PDB entry 8ZP4 | electron microscopy, 3.33 A resolution | chains C and E of the 7 polymer chains in the assembly

# Chain C
Name: Origin recognition complex subunit 3
Organism: Saccharomyces cerevisiae S288C
UniProt: P54790 (ORC3_YEAST); numbering as in UniProt (aligned over 1-616)
Amino-acid sequence (616 residues; row label = number of the first residue in the row):
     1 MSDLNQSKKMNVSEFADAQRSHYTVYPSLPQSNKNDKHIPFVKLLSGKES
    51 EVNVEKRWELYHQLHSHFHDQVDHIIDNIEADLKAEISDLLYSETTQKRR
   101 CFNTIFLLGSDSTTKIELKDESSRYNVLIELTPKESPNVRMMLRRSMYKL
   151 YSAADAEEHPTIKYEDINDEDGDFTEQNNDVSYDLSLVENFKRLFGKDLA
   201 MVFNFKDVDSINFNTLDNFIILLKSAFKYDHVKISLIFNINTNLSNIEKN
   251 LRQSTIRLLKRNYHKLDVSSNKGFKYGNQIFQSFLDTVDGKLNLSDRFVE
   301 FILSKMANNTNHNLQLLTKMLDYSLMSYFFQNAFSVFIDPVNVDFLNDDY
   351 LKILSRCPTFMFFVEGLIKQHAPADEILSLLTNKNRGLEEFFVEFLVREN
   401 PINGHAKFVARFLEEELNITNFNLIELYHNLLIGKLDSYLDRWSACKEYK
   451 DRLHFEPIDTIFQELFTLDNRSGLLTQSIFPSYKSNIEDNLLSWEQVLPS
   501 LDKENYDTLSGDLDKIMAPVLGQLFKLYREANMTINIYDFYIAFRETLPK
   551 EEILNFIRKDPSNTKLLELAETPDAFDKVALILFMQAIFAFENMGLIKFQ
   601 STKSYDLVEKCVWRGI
Not modelled in the structure: 1-14, 160-178, 364-388, 616
Swiss-Prot annotation at these positions:
  - modified residue: Ser2 (N-acetylserine)

# Chain E
Name: Origin recognition complex subunit 5
Organism: Saccharomyces cerevisiae S288C
UniProt: P50874 (ORC5_YEAST); numbering as in UniProt (aligned over 1-479)
Amino-acid sequence (479 residues; numbered 1 to 479; the number before each row is that of its first residue):
     1 MNVTTPEVAFREYQTNCLASYISADPDITPSNLILQGYSGTGKTYTLKKY
    51 FNANPNLHAVWLEPVELVSWKPLLQAIARTVQYKLKTLYPNIPTTDYDPL
   101 QVEEPFLLVKTLHNIFVQYESLQEKTCLFLILDGFDSLQDLDAALFNKYI
   151 KLNELLPKDSKINIKFIYTMLETSFLQRYSTHCIPTVMFPRYNVDEVSTI
   201 LVMSRCGELMEDSCLRKRIIEEQITDCTDDQFQNVAANFIHLIVQAFHSY
   251 TGNDIFALNDLIDFKWPKYVSRITKENIFEPLALYKSAIKLFLSTDDNLS
   301 ENGQGESAITTNRDDLENSQTYDLSIISKYLLIASYICSYLEPRYDASIF
   351 SRKTRIIQGRAAYGRRKKKEVNPRYLQPSLFAIERLLAIFQAIFPIQGKA
   401 ESGSLSALREESLMKANIEVFQNLSELHTLKLIATTMNKNIDYLSPKVRW
   451 KVNVPWEIIKEISESVHFNISDYFSDIHE
Not modelled in the structure: 303-320, 354-365, 399-411, 479
Metal / ion sites: Mg2+ site 1: Thr44 (together with ATP-gamma-S); Mg2+ site 2: Glu154 (together with ATP-gamma-S) (shared with 1 residue of chain D)
Ligand contacts:
  - ATP-gamma-S (AGS; phosphothiophosphoric acid-adenylate ester), molecule 1: Ala9, Phe10, Arg11, Tyr38, Ser39, Gly40, Thr41, Gly42, Lys43, Thr44, Tyr45, Leu171, Tyr192, Ile200, Ser204, Ile255, Phe256
  - ATP-gamma-S (AGS), molecule 2: Lys151, Glu154, Lys158
Swiss-Prot annotation at these positions:
  - binding site (ATP): Gly37 to Thr44

# Chain C / chain E interface
Contacting residue pairs (65):
  Lys98(C) with Asp263(E), salt bridge
  Phe106(C) with Leu299(E), hydrophobic
  Arg140(C) with Val68(E); Ser69(E), hydrogen bond
  Leu143(C) with Glu66(E); Val68(E), hydrophobic
  Asp180(C) with Leu100(E)
  Ser182(C) with Gln75(E); Arg79(E); Leu100(E)
  Asp184(C) with Glu66(E); Leu67(E); Pro72(E)
  Leu185(C) with Glu66(E), hydrogen bond (backbone-backbone)
  Arg193(C) with Tyr83(E)
  Ser210(C) with Thr429(E)
  Leu222(C) with Val65(E); Val68(E), hydrophobic; Gln139(E)
  Ser225(C) with Val65(E)
  Tyr229(C) with Glu66(E), hydrogen bond
  Thr242(C) with Thr321(E); Tyr322(E); Asp323(E); Leu430(E)
  Asn243(C) with Thr321(E), hydrogen bond (side chain-backbone)
  Leu244(C) with Leu299(E), hydrophobic
  Ser245(C) with Thr321(E)
  Asn246(C) with Tyr322(E), hydrogen bond; Ile458(E)
  Glu248(C) with Asn298(E)
  Lys249(C) with Pro455(E); Glu457(E), salt bridge
  Gln253(C) with Asp297(E), hydrogen bond (side chain-backbone)
  Ile256(C) with Asp297(E); Leu299(E), hydrophobic
  Arg257(C) with Tyr250(E), hydrogen bond; Ala257(E); Asp260(E), salt bridge; Phe264(E); Asp297(E), salt bridge
  Lys260(C) with Phe264(E); Asp296(E), salt bridge; Asp297(E); Asn298(E), hydrogen bond (side chain-backbone)
  Arg261(C) with Asp260(E), salt bridge
  Tyr263(C) with Leu299(E), hydrogen bond (side chain-backbone); Glu301(E)
  Lys305(C) with Glu419(E)
  Ala307(C) with Ser325(E), hydrogen bond (backbone-side chain)
  Asn308(C) with Ser325(E), hydrogen bond (backbone-side chain); Ile327(E); Asn423(E)
  Thr310(C) with Asp323(E), hydrogen bond (side chain-backbone)
  Phe480(C) with Glu419(E)
  Pro481(C) with Asn417(E); Ile418(E), hydrogen bond (backbone-backbone)
  Ser482(C) with Asn417(E)
  Tyr483(C) with Ile418(E), hydrophobic
  Lys484(C) with Leu387(E)
  Ser485(C) with Lys415(E); Ala416(E)
  Lys598(C) with Pro446(E)
  Cys611(C) with Glu384(E)
  Gly615(C) with Gln391(E)
Also at the interface, not in a pair above, chain C (52 interface residues in all): Lys134, Val139, Asn179, Val181, Ser186, Asp209, Lys228, Ile247, Asn309, Asn311, Leu316, Trp613, Arg614
Also at the interface, not in a pair above, chain E (49 interface residues in all): Asp98, Ser300, Leu324, Phe421, Gln422, Glu426, Lys431, Lys439

# In short
52 residues of chain C and 49 residues of chain E are in contact, with 13 hydrogen bonds and 6 salt bridges.
Among the polar pairs are Lys98(C)-Asp263(E), Lys249(C)-Glu457(E) and Arg257(C)-Asp260(E). Bound to chain E:
ATP-gamma-S. From UniProt: 8 ATP-binding residues on chain E.
Here chain C is Origin recognition complex subunit 3 and chain E is Origin recognition complex subunit 5, both
from Saccharomyces cerevisiae S288C. Entry 8ZP4 (Cryo-EM structure of origin recognition complex (Orc1 to 5)
with ARS1 DNA bound) was determined by electron microscopy, deposited together with 8ZP5 and 8ZPK.
